3VQZ - chain A; structure by X-ray diffraction, 2.20 A resolution.

[Chain A]
Name: Metallo-beta-lactamase
Organism: Serratia marcescens
Notes: EC 3.5.2.6
UniProt: G5ELM3 (G5ELM3_SERMA); residues 1-262 here correspond to UniProt positions 19-280 (UniProt number = residue number + 18)
Amino-acid sequence (262 residues; each row starts with the number of its first residue):
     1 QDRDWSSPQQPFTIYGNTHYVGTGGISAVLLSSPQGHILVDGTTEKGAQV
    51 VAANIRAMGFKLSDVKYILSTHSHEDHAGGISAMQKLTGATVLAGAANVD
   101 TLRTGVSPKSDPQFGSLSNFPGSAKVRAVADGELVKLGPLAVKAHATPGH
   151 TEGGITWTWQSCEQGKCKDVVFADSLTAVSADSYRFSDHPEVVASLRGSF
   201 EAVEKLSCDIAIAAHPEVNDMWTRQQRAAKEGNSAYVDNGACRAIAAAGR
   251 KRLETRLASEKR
Unresolved in the structure: 1-2, 116-117, 262
Disulfide bonds: Cys-162/Cys-167, Cys-208/Cys-242
Bound ions: Na+ site 1: Gln-9, Asn-54; Na+ site 2: Ser-70, Thr-71, Gly-153; Zn2+ site 1: His-72, His-74, His-150 (together with sulfanylacetic acid); Zn2+ site 2: Asp-76, His-77, His-215 (together with sulfanylacetic acid)
Ligand contacts: sulfanylacetic acid (MCR): His-72, His-74, Asp-76, His-77, Gln-113, His-150, Ser-175, Thr-177, Val-179, His-215

[In short]
Chain A binds sulfanylacetic acid. Gln-9 and Asn-54 form the Na+ site 1. Ser-70, Thr-71 and Gly-153 coordinate
Na+ site 2.
Chain A is Metallo-beta-lactamase (Serratia marcescens); the structure, Crystal structure of
metallo-beta-lactamase, SMB-1, in a complex with mercaptoacetic acid, was determined by X-ray diffraction
(same publication as 3VPE).
